PDB entry 8YIL | electron microscopy, 2.58 A resolution | chains C and N of the 20 polymer chains in the assembly

# Chain C (and N)
Molecule: Cytochrome b
From: Saccharomyces cerevisiae
Notes: chain N of this document is another copy of the same molecule, construct and numbering; everything in this record applies to it too
UniProt: A0A0G3F5W7 (A0A0G3F5W7_YEASX); numbering as in UniProt (aligned over 1-385)
Amino-acid sequence (385 residues; row label = number of the first residue in the row):
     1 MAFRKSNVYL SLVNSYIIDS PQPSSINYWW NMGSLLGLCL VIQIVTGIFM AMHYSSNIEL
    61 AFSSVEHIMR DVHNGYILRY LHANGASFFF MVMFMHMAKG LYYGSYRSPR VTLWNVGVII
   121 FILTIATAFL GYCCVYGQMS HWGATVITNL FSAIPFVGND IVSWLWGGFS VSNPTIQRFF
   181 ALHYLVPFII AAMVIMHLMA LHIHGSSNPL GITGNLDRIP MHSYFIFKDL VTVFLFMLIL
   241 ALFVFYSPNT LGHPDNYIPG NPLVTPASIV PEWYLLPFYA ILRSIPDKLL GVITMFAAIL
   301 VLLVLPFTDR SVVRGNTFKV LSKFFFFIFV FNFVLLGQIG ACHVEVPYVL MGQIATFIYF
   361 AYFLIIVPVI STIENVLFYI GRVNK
Metal / ion sites: heme Fe site 1: His82, His183; heme Fe site 2: His96, His197
Small-molecule neighbours:
  - metyltetraprole (86T): Ile125, Ala128, Phe129, Tyr132, Met139, Gly143, Val146, Ile147, Ile269, Val270, Pro271, Glu272, Tyr274, Leu275, Tyr279, Met295, Phe296
  - 3-sn-phosphatidylethanolamine (8PE; (2R)-3-{[(S)-(2-aminoethoxy)(hydroxy)phosphoryl]oxy}-2-(tetradecanoyloxy)propyl octadecanoate): Asn27, Trp29, Phe94, Met95, Met97, Ala98, Lys99, Tyr102, Tyr103, Thr317, Lys323, Phe326, Val330, Phe331, Phe333, Tyr359
  - 3-sn-phosphatidylethanolamine (9PE; (1R)-2-{[(S)-(2-aminoethoxy)(hydroxy)phosphoryl]oxy}-1-[(heptanoyloxy)methyl]ethyl octadecanoate), molecule 1: Phe3, Ser6, Asn7, Val8, Tyr9, Leu10, Val13
  - 3-sn-phosphatidylethanolamine (9PE), molecule 2: Thr112, Asn115, Ile119, Ala192, Met193, Ile195, Met196
  - cardiolipin (CN3; (2R,5S,11R,14R)-5,8,11-trihydroxy-2-(nonanoyloxy)-5,11-dioxido-16-oxo-14-[(propanoyloxy)methyl]-4,6,10,12,15-pentaoxa-5,11-diphosphanonadec-1-yl undecanoate): Asn27, Tyr28, Trp29, Met32, Leu35, Phe88, Met91, Met95, Val231, Thr232, Leu235, Phe236, Ile239
  - cardiolipin (CN5; (5S,11R)-5,8,11-trihydroxy-5,11-dioxido-17-oxo-4,6,10,12,16-pentaoxa-5,11-diphosphaoctadec-1-yl pentadecanoate): Leu12, Val13, Tyr16, Ile17, Ile195, Leu198, Met199, Ile226, Asp229, Leu230
  - heme (HEM), molecule 1: Trp30, Asn31, Gly33, Ser34, Leu36, Gly37, Phe89, Met93, His96, Met97, Lys99, Ser105, Leu113, Trp114, Gly117, Val118, Ile120, Phe121, Val194, His197, Leu198, Leu201, Gly205, Ser206, Ser207
  - heme (HEM), molecule 2: Leu40, Gln43, Ile44, Gly47, Ile48, Met50, Ala51, Tyr54, Val65, Arg79, His82, Ala83, Ala86, Phe89, Thr127, Ala128, Gly131, Tyr132, Val135, Phe180, His183, Tyr184, Pro187, Tyr274
  - UQ6 (5-(3,7,11,15,19,23-hexamethyl-tetracosa-2,6,10,14,18,22-hexaenyl)-2,3-dimethoxy-6-methyl-benzene-1,4-diol): Tyr16, Ile17, Ser34, Gly37, Leu40, Val41, Ile44, Val45, Phe49, Met52, Ala191, Val194, Ile195, Leu198, Leu201, Met221

# How chain C and chain N interact
Contacting residue pairs (28; chain C residue first):
  Tyr9(C) - Thr112(N)
  Tyr9(C) - Val116(N)
  Tyr9(C) - Met196(N)  hydrogen bond (side chain-backbone)
  Tyr9(C) - Ala200(N)
  Leu12(C) - Met199(N)  hydrophobic
  Ile48(C) - Leu185(N)  hydrophobic
  Ala51(C) - Ala181(N)
  Met52(C) - Gln177(N)
  Met52(C) - Arg178(N)
  Tyr54(C) - Gln177(N)  hydrogen bond (backbone-side chain)
  Ser55(C) - Asn57(N)  hydrogen bond
  Ser55(C) - Gln177(N)  hydrogen bond
  Asn57(C) - Ser55(N)  hydrogen bond
  Leu60(C) - Leu60(N)  hydrophobic
  Thr112(C) - Tyr9(N)
  Val116(C) - Tyr9(N)
  Gln177(C) - Met52(N)
  Gln177(C) - Tyr54(N)  hydrogen bond (side chain-backbone)
  Gln177(C) - Ser55(N)  hydrogen bond
  Arg178(C) - Met52(N)
  Ala181(C) - Ala51(N)
  Ala181(C) - Tyr184(N)  hydrogen bond (backbone-side chain)
  Tyr184(C) - Ala181(N)  hydrogen bond (side chain-backbone)
  Tyr184(C) - Tyr184(N)  hydrophobic
  Leu185(C) - Ile48(N)  hydrophobic
  Met196(C) - Tyr9(N)  hydrogen bond (backbone-side chain)
  Met199(C) - Leu12(N)  hydrophobic
  Ala200(C) - Tyr9(N)
Interface residues without a listed pair, chain C (25 interface residues in all): Val8, His53, Ser56, Leu182, Phe188, Ile203
Interface residues without a listed pair, chain N (25 interface residues in all): Val8, His53, Ser56, Leu182, Phe188, Ile203

# Summary
Chain C and chain N each contribute 25 residues to their interface, with 10 hydrogen bonds. Among the polar
pairs are Tyr9(C)-Met196(N), Tyr54(C)-Gln177(N) and Ser55(C)-Asn57(N). Bound to chain C: compound UQ6, 3
copies of 3-sn-phosphatidylethanolamine, heme, cardiolipin and metyltetraprole.
Chain C and chain N are both Cytochrome b (Saccharomyces cerevisiae); the structure, Cryo-EM structure of
Saccharomyces cerevisiae bc1 complex in YF24228-bound state, was determined by electron microscopy.
